8TAN - chains B and C of the 3 polymer chains in the assembly; structure by electron microscopy, 3.05 A resolution.

== Chain B ==
Molecule: Insulin-like growth factor 1 receptor
From: Homo sapiens
Notes: EC 2.7.10.1
Reference sequence: P08069 (IGF1R_HUMAN); the construct has insertions or renumbered stretches relative to UniProt, so the offset changes along the chain: 1-641 = UniProt 31-671; 644-707 = UniProt 672-735; 741-905 = UniProt 771-935
Sequence (952 residues; each row starts with the number of its first residue; note: 35 numbers in that range are skipped by the numbering (no residue carries them; nothing is unmodelled there); a row labelled like 707A-707Z holds insertion residues (707A, then the next letters in order)):
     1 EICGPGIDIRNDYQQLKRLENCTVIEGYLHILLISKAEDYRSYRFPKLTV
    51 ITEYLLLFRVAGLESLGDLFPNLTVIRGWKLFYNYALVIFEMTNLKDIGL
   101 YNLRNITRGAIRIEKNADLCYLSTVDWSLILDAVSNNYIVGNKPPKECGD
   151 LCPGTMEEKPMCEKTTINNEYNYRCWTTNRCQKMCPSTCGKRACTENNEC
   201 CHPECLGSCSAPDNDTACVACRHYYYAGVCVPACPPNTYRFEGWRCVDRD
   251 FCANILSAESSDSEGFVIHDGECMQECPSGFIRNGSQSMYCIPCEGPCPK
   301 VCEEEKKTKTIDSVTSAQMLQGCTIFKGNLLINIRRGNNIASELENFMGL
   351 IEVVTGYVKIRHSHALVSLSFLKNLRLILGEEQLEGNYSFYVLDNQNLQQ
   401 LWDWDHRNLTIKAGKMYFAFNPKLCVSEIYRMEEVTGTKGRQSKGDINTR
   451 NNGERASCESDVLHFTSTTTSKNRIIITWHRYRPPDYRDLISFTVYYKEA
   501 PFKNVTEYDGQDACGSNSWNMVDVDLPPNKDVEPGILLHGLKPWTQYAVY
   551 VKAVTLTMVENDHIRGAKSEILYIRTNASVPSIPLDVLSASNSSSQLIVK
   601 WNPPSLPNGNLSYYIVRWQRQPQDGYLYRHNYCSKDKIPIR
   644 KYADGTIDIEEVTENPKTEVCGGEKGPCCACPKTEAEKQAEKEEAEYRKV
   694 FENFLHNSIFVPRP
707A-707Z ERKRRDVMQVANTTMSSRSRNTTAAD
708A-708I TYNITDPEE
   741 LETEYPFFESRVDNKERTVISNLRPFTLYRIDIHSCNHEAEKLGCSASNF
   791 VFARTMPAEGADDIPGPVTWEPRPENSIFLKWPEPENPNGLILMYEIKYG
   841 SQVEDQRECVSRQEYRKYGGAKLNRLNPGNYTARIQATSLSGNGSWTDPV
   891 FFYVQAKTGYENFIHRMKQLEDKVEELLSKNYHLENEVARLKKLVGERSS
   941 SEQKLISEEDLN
Not modelled in the structure: 257-263, 295-296, 556-563, 644-675, 707A-707Z, 708A-708I, 897-952
Disulfides: Cys3-Cys22, Cys120-Cys148, Cys152-Cys175, Cys162-Cys181, Cys185-Cys194, Cys189-Cys200, Cys201-Cys209, Cys205-Cys218, Cys221-Cys230, Cys234-Cys246, Cys252-Cys273, Cys277-Cys291, Cys294-Cys298, Cys302-Cys323, Cys425-Cys458, Cys633-Cys849, Cys776-Cys785
Covalently attached groups: N-acetylglucosamine (NAG) linked to Asn21, Asn105, Asn214, Asn504, Asn592, Asn610
Differences from the reference sequence: expression tag (906-952)
Curated features (UniProtKB/Swiss-Prot):
  - glycosylation (N-linked (GlcNAc...) asparagine): Asn21, Asn72, Asn105, Asn214, Asn284, Asn387, Asn408, Asn504, Asn577, Asn592, Asn610, Asn707L, Asn707U, Asn708C, Asn870, Asn883

== Chain C ==
Molecule: Insulin-like growth factor
Reference sequence: A0A3G5APE9 (A0A3G5APE9_9VIRU); residues 1-64 here correspond to UniProt positions 16-79 (UniProt number = residue number + 15)
Sequence (64 residues; numbered 1 to 64; the number before each row is that of its first residue):
     1 VLTDKLCGKDLVDALLLVCGEKGVYSPKMGYARAKTVKGNGIADVCCTSA
    51 NGCDLNFLEKFCKT
Not modelled in the structure: 1-3, 33-38
Disulfides: Cys7-Cys47, Cys19-Cys62, Cys46-Cys53

== Interface between chain B and chain C ==
Contacting residue pairs (20):
  Pro5(B) - Tyr31(C)
  Gly6(B) - Lys28(C)  hydrogen bond (backbone-side chain)
  Asp8(B) - Pro27(C)
  Arg10(B) - Val24(C)
  Arg10(B) - Tyr25(C)  hydrogen bond (side chain-backbone)
  Arg10(B) - Ser26(C)
  Asn11(B) - Gly23(C)
  Asn11(B) - Val24(C)  hydrogen bond (side chain-backbone)
  Leu33(B) - Val24(C)  hydrophobic
  Lys36(B) - Glu21(C)  salt bridge
  Phe58(B) - Val12(C)  hydrophobic
  Arg59(B) - Val12(C)
  Arg59(B) - Asp13(C)  salt bridge
  Arg59(B) - Leu16(C)
  Ile255(B) - Tyr31(C)  hydrophobic
  Phe266(B) - Tyr31(C)  hydrophobic
  Gln275(B) - Tyr31(C)
  Glu305(B) - Gly39(C)  hydrogen bond (side chain-backbone)
  Lys306(B) - Asn40(C)
  Lys306(B) - Asp44(C)  salt bridge
Also at the interface, not in a pair above, chain B (20 interface residues in all): Ile7, Arg18, Glu91, Lys115, Glu242, Leu256
Also at the interface, not in a pair above, chain C (16 interface residues in all): Lys9, Gly30

== Overview ==
Chain B and chain C form an interface of 20 and 16 residues respectively, with 4 hydrogen bonds and 3 salt
bridges. Polar contacts include Lys36(B)-Glu21(C), Arg59(B)-Asp13(C) and Lys306(B)-Asp44(C).
N-acetylglucosamine is covalently linked to Asn21(B), Asn105(B), Asn214(B), Asn504(B), Asn592(B) and
Asn610(B).
Here chain B is Insulin-like growth factor 1 receptor (Homo sapiens) and chain C is Insulin-like growth
factor. Entry 8TAN (CryoEM structure of MFRV-VILP bound to IGF1Rzip) was determined by electron microscopy.
